1FKA - chains A and P of the 20 polymer chains in the assembly; structure by X-ray diffraction, 3.30 A resolution.

[Chain A]
Molecule: 16S ribosomal RNA
From: Thermus thermophilus
Sequence (1518 nucleotides; numbered 1 to 1518; the number before each row is that of its first residue):
     1 UUUGUUGGAG AGUUUGAUCC UGGCUCAGGG UGAACGCUGG CGGCGUGCCU AAGACAUGCA
    61 AGUCGUGCGG GCCGCGGGGU UUUACUCCGU GGUCAGCGGC GGACGGGUGA GUAACGCGUG
   121 GGUGACCUAC CCGGAAGAGG GGGACAACCC GGGGAAACUC GGGCUAAUCC CCCAUGUGGA
   181 CCCGCCCCUU GGGGUGUGUC CAAAGGGCUU UGCCCGCUUC CGGAUGGGCC CGCGUCCCAU
   241 CAGCUAGUUG GUGGGGUAAU GGCCCACCAA GGCGACGACG GGUAGCCGGU CUGAGAGGAU
   301 GGCCGGCCAC AGGGGCACUG AGACACGGGC CCCACUCCUA CGGGAGGCAG CAGUUAGGAA
   361 UCUUCCGCAA UGGGCGCAAG CCUGACGGAG CGACGCCGCU UGGAGGAAGA AGCCCUUCGG
   421 GGUGUAAACU CCUGAACCCG GGACGAAACC CCCGACGAGG GGACUGACGG UACCGGGGUA
   481 AUAGCGCCGG CCAACUCCGU GCCAGCAGCC GCGGUAAUAC GGAGGGCGCG AGCGUUACCC
   541 GGAUUCACUG GGCGUAAAGG GCGUGUAGGC GGCCUGGGGC GUCCCAUGUG AAAGACCACG
   601 GCUCAACCGU GGGGGAGCGU GGGAUACGCU CAGGCUAGAC GGUGGGAGAG GGUGGUGGAA
   661 UUCCCGGAGU AGCGGUGAAA UGCGCAGAUA CCGGGAGGAA CGCCGAUGGC GAAGGCAGCC
   721 ACCUGGUCCA CCCGUGACGC UGAGGCGCGA AAGCGUGGGG AGCAAACCGG AUUAGAUACC
   781 CGGGUAGUCC ACGCCCUAAA CGAUGCGCGC UAGGUCUCUG GGUCUCCUGG GGGCCGAAGC
   841 UAACGCGUUA AGCGCGCCGC CUGGGGAGUA CGGCCGCAAG GCUGAAACUC AAAGGAAUUG
   901 ACGGGGGCCC GCACAAGCGG UGGAGCAUGU GGUUUAAUUC GAAGCAACGC GAAGAACCUU
   961 ACCAGGCCUU GACAUGCUAG GGAACCCGGG UGAAAGCCUG GGGUGCCCGC GAGGGAGCCC
  1021 UAGCACAGGU GCUGCAUGGC CGUCGUCAGC UCGUGCCGUG AGGUGUUGGG UUAAGUCCCG
  1081 CAACGAGCGC AACCCCCGCC GUUAGUUGCC AGCGGUUCGG CCGGGCACUC UAACGGGACU
  1141 GCCCGCGAAA GCGGGAGGAA GGAGGGGACG ACGUCUGGUC AGCAUGGCCC UUACGGCCUG
  1201 GGCGACACAC GUGCUACAAU GCCCUACAAA GCGAUGCCAC CCGGCAACGG GGAGCUAAUC
  1261 GCAAAAAGGU GGGCCCAGUU CGGAUUGGGG UCUGCAACCC GACCCCAUGA AGCCGGAAUC
  1321 GCUAGUAAUC GCGGAUCAGC CAUGCCGCGG UGAAUACGUU CCCGGGCCUU GUACACACCG
  1381 CCCGUCACGC CAUGGGAGCG GGCUCUACCC GAAGUCGCCG GGAGCCUACG GGCAGGCGCC
  1441 GAGGGUAGGG CCCGUGACUG GGGCGAAGUC GUAACAAGGU AGCUGUACCG GAAGGUGCGG
  1501 CUGGAUCACC UCCUUUCU
Disordered / not traced: 1-5, 81-83, 541-551, 775-777, 942-949, 1035-1037, 1513-1518

[Chain P]
Name: 30S ribosomal protein S16
From: Thermus thermophilus
Sequence (73 residues; numbered 1 to 73; the number before each row is that of its first residue; X marks 73 residues of unknown identity (built as UNK)):
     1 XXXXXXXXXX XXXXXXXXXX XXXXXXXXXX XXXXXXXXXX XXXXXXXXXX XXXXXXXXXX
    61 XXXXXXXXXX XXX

[How chain A and chain P interact]
Interface residues of chain A (facing chain P), 12 residues: G45, C104, C131, G223, A224, A370, U371, G388, A447, A458, C608, G609

[Overview]
No residue of chain A is in contact with chain P.
Here chain A is 16S ribosomal RNA and chain P is 30S ribosomal protein S16, both from Thermus thermophilus.
Entry 1FKA (Structure of functionally activated small ribosomal subunit at 3.3 A resolution) was determined by
X-ray diffraction.
